Entry 7PAI (electron microscopy, 6.70 A resolution (low resolution: residue-level contacts below are approximate; hydrogen-bond / salt-bridge calls are withheld)); this record covers chains C and 5 of the 53 polymer chains in the assembly.

[Chain C]
Molecule: 30S ribosomal protein S4
From: Mycoplasma pneumoniae M129
UniProt: P46775 (RS4_MYCPN); numbering as in UniProt (aligned over 1-205)
Chain sequence (205 residues; row label = number of the first residue in the row):
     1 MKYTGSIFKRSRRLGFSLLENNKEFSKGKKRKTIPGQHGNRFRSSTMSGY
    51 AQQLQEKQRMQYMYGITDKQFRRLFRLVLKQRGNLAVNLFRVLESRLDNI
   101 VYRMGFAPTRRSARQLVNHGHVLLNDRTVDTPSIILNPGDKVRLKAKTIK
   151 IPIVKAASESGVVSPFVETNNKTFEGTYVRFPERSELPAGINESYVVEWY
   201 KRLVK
Disordered / not traced: 204-205

[Chain 5]
Molecule: 16S ribosomal RNA
From: Mycoplasma pneumoniae M129
Sequence (1520 nucleotides; row label = number of the first residue in the row):
     1 UUUUUCUGAGAGUUUGAUCCUGGCUCAGGAUUAACGCUGGCGGCAUGCCU
    51 AAUACAUGCAAGUCGAUCGAAAGUAGUAAUACUUUAGAGGCGAACGGGUG
   101 AGUAACACGUAUCCAAUCUACCUUAUAAUGGGGGAUAACUAGUUGAAAGA
   151 CUAGCUAAUACCGCAUAAGAACUUUGGUUCGCAUGAAUCAAAGUUGAAAG
   201 GACCUGCAAGGGUUCGUUAUUUGAUGAGGGUGCGCCAUAUCAGCUAGUUG
   251 GUGGGGUAACGGCCUACCAAGGCAAUGACGUGUAGCUAUGCUGAGAAGUA
   301 GAAUAGCCACAAUGGGACUGAGACACGGCCCAUACUCCUACGGGAGGCAG
   351 CAGUAGGGAAUUUUUCACAAUGAGCGAAAGCUUGAUGGAGCAAUGCCGCG
   401 UGAACGAUGAAGGUCUUUAAGAUUGUAAAGUUCUUUUAUUUGGGAAGAAU
   451 GACUUUAGCAGGUAAUGGCUAGAGUUUGACUGUACCAUUUUGAAUAAGUG
   501 ACGACUAACUAUGUGCCAGCAGUCGCGGUAAUACAUAGGUCGCAAGCGUU
   551 AUCCGGAUUUAUUGGGCGUAAAGCAAGCGCAGGCGGAUUGAAAAGUCUGG
   601 UGUUAAAGGCAGCUGCUUAACAGUUGUAUGCAUUGGAAACUAUUAAUCUA
   651 GAGUGUGGUAGGGAGUUUUGGAAUUUCAUGUGGAGCGGUGAAAUGCGUAG
   701 AUAUAUGAAGGAACACCAGUGGCGAAGGCGAAAACUUAGGCCAUUACUGA
   751 CGCUUAGGCUUGAAAGUGUGGGGAGCAAAUAGGAUUAGAUACCCUAGUAG
   801 UCCACACCGUAAACGAUAGAUACUAGCUGUCGGGGCGAUCCCCUCGGUAG
   851 UGAAGUUAACACAUUAAGUAUCUCGCCUGGGUAGUACAUUCGCAAGAAUG
   901 AAACUCAAACGGAAUUGACGGGGACCCGCACAAGUGGUGGAGCAUGUUGC
   951 UUAAUUCGACGGUACACGAAAAACCUUACCUAGACUUGACAUCCUUGGCA
  1001 AAGUUAUGGAAACAUAAUGGAGGUUAACCGAGUGACAGGUGGUGCAUGGU
  1051 UGUCGUCAGCUCGUGUCGUGAGAUGUUGGGUUAAGUCCCGCAACGAGCGC
  1101 AACCCUUAUCGUUAGUUACAUUGUCUAGCGAGACUGCUAAUGCAAAUUGG
  1151 AGGAAGGAAGGGAUGACGUCAAAUCAUCAUGCCCCUUAUGUCUAGGGCUG
  1201 CAAACGUGCUACAAUGGCCAAUACAAACAGUCGCCAGCUUGUAAAAGUGA
  1251 GCAAAUCUGUAAAGUUGGUCUCAGUUCGGAUUGAGGGCUGCAAUUCGUCC
  1301 UCAUGAAGUCGGAAUCACUAGUAAUCGCGAAUCAGCUAUGUCGCGGUGAA
  1351 UACGUUCUCGGGUCUUGUACACACCGCCCGUCAAACUAUGAAAGCUGGUA
  1401 AUAUUUAAAAACGUGUUGCUAACCAUUAGGAAGCGCAUGUCAAGGAUAGC
  1451 ACCGGUGAUUGGAGUUAAGUCGUAACAAGGUACCCCUACGAGAACGUGGG
  1501 GGUGGAUCACCUCCUUUCUA
Disordered / not traced: 1-4, 181-184, 1020-1027, 1510-1520

[How chain C and chain 5 interact]
Pairs across the interface (109):
  Met1(C) - A544(5)
  Met1(C) - A545(5)
  Lys2(C) - G400(5)
  Lys2(C) - U401(5)
  Tyr3(C) - U401(5)
  Ser6(C) - G425(5)
  Ser6(C) - A427(5)
  Ile7(C) - U426(5)
  Ile7(C) - A427(5)
  Phe8(C) - U426(5)
  Phe8(C) - A427(5)
  Lys9(C) - U424(5)
  Lys9(C) - G425(5)
  Lys9(C) - U540(5)
  Arg10(C) - C541(5)
  Arg12(C) - U424(5)
  Arg12(C) - U426(5)
  Arg13(C) - U540(5)
  Arg13(C) - C541(5)
  Lys27(C) - G406(5)
  Lys27(C) - A407(5)
  Lys27(C) - G409(5)
  Lys27(C) - U426(5)
  Gly28(C) - A407(5)
  Lys29(C) - U408(5)
  Lys29(C) - G409(5)
  Arg31(C) - A422(5)
  Arg31(C) - U423(5)
  Pro35(C) - U423(5)
  Pro35(C) - U424(5)
  Pro35(C) - G539(5)
  Gly36(C) - U423(5)
  Gly36(C) - G539(5)
  Gln37(C) - C415(5)
  Gln37(C) - U416(5)
  His38(C) - C509(5)
  His38(C) - G538(5)
  His38(C) - G539(5)
  Phe42(C) - U510(5)
  Thr46(C) - A508(5)
  Ser48(C) - A507(5)
  Tyr50(C) - A507(5)
  Ala51(C) - A507(5)
  Leu54(C) - A507(5)
  Lys57(C) - C543(5)
  Gln58(C) - G542(5)
  Gln58(C) - C543(5)
  Thr67(C) - A544(5)
  Asp68(C) - A544(5)
  Lys69(C) - C397(5)
  Lys69(C) - A544(5)
  Lys69(C) - A545(5)
  Lys69(C) - G546(5)
  Gln70(C) - G398(5)
  Gln70(C) - C399(5)
  Arg72(C) - G29(5)
  Arg73(C) - C397(5)
  Arg73(C) - G398(5)
  Arg73(C) - U618(5)
  Arg73(C) - A619(5)
  Lys80(C) - A611(5)
  Pro108(C) - A404(5)
  Thr109(C) - A403(5)
  Thr109(C) - A404(5)
  Arg111(C) - A403(5)
  Arg111(C) - A404(5)
  Ser112(C) - A403(5)
  Arg114(C) - C399(5)
  Arg114(C) - G400(5)
  Gln115(C) - G402(5)
  Gln115(C) - A403(5)
  Gln115(C) - U434(5)
  Gln115(C) - A493(5)
  Asn118(C) - C399(5)
  Asn118(C) - G400(5)
  Asn118(C) - U436(5)
  His119(C) - U434(5)
  His119(C) - U435(5)
  His119(C) - U436(5)
  His119(C) - A493(5)
  His121(C) - U434(5)
  His121(C) - U435(5)
  Arg127(C) - U617(5)
  Thr128(C) - U617(5)
  Asp130(C) - U436(5)
  Asp130(C) - U617(5)
  Thr131(C) - C399(5)
  Thr131(C) - U617(5)
  Thr131(C) - U618(5)
  Pro132(C) - C399(5)
  Pro132(C) - G400(5)
  Ser133(C) - G398(5)
  Ser133(C) - C399(5)
  Ser133(C) - U618(5)
  Ile134(C) - U617(5)
  Ile134(C) - U618(5)
  Lys147(C) - U488(5)
  Lys150(C) - C433(5)
  Lys150(C) - U434(5)
  Lys150(C) - U488(5)
  Ile151(C) - C433(5)
  Ile151(C) - U434(5)
  Pro152(C) - C433(5)
  Ile153(C) - C433(5)
  Glu198(C) - A9(5)
  Trp199(C) - A9(5)
  Lys201(C) - A9(5)
  Arg202(C) - G28(5)
  Arg202(C) - G29(5)
Other interface residues (no listed pair), chain C (63 interface residues in all): Gly5, Arg41, Gln53, Arg82, Val129
Other interface residues (no listed pair), chain 5 (52 interface residues in all): C6, C485, C486, U506, C610, G612

[In short]
Chain C and chain 5 form an interface of 63 and 52 residues respectively.
Here chain C is 30S ribosomal protein S4 and chain 5 is 16S ribosomal RNA, both from Mycoplasma pneumoniae
M129. Entry 7PAI (70S ribosome with P-site tRNA in Mycoplasma pneumoniae cells) was determined by electron
microscopy (same publication as 7OOC, 7OOD, 7P6Z, 7PAH, 7PAJ, 7PAK and 23 further entries).
